Entry 6KZJ (X-ray diffraction, 1.50 A resolution); this record covers chains A and C of the 3 polymer chains in the assembly.

# Chain A
Name: Ankyrin-2
Organism: Homo sapiens
Reference sequence: Q01484 (ANK2_HUMAN); numbering as in UniProt (aligned over 1499-1570)
Amino-acid sequence (76 residues; row label = number of the first residue in the row):
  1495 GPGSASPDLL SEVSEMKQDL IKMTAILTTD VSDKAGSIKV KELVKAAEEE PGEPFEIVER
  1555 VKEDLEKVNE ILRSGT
Disordered / not traced: 1495-1499, 1526-1527
Construct notes: expression tag (1495-1498)
UniProt features mapped onto this chain:
  - modified residue: Ser1500 (Phosphoserine)

# Chain C
Name: Nuclear distribution protein nudE-like 1
Organism: Mus musculus
Reference sequence: Q9ERR1 (NDEL1_MOUSE); residues 235-281 here correspond to UniProt positions 238-284 (UniProt number = residue number + 3)
Amino-acid sequence (51 residues; row label = number of the first residue in the row):
   231 GPGSGFGTSP LTPSARISAL NIVGDLLRKV GALESKLAAC RNFAKDQASR K
Disordered / not traced: 231-234, 277-281
Construct notes: expression tag (231-234)
UniProt features mapped onto this chain:
  - region: Thr238 to Gln277 (Interaction with DISC1)
  - modified residue: Ser239 (Phosphoserine), Thr242 (Phosphothreonine)
  - lipidation: Cys270 (S-palmitoyl cysteine)
What the authors report for this chain:
  - mutagenesis - L256Q, L256Q/L263Q, L263Q: abolished localization to AIS

# Interface between chain A and chain C
Residue-residue contacts (47; chain A residue first):
  Leu1503(A) with Leu263(C), hydrophobic; Lys266(C)
  Glu1506(A) with Lys259(C), salt bridge
  Val1507(A) with Leu263(C), hydrophobic
  Glu1509(A) with Lys259(C), salt bridge
  Met1510(A) with Leu256(C); Lys259(C); Val260(C), hydrophobic; Leu263(C), hydrophobic
  Asp1513(A) with Ile252(C); Asp255(C); Leu256(C)
  Leu1514(A) with Leu256(C), hydrophobic
  Lys1516(A) with Ile252(C)
  Met1517(A) with Ala249(C); Ile252(C), hydrophobic; Leu256(C), hydrophobic
  Ile1520(A) with Leu241(C); Ala245(C); Ser248(C); Ile252(C), hydrophobic
  Leu1521(A) with Leu241(C), hydrophobic
  Pro1548(A) with Leu267(C)
  Phe1549(A) with Glu264(C); Leu267(C), hydrophobic; Ala268(C), hydrophobic
  Val1552(A) with Val260(C); Glu264(C); Leu267(C), hydrophobic
  Glu1553(A) with Glu264(C)
  Val1555(A) with Val260(C), hydrophobic
  Lys1556(A) with Val260(C); Glu264(C), salt bridge
  Leu1559(A) with Val253(C); Leu256(C), hydrophobic; Leu257(C), hydrophobic; Val260(C), hydrophobic
  Glu1560(A) with Leu257(C)
  Asn1563(A) with Val253(C); Leu257(C)
  Leu1566(A) with Arg246(C), hydrogen bond (backbone-side chain); Ala249(C); Leu250(C), hydrophobic
  Arg1567(A) with Arg246(C), hydrogen bond (backbone-side chain); Leu250(C)
  Ser1568(A) with Arg246(C)
  Gly1569(A) with Arg246(C)
Also at the interface, not in a pair above, chain A (27 interface residues in all): Thr1523, Val1562, Ile1565
Also at the interface, not in a pair above, chain C (19 interface residues in all): Thr238
Interface features reported in the paper:
  - residue pairs: Glu1506(A)-Lys259(C), Glu1509(A)-Lys259(C)
  - hot spots on chain C (mutagenesis) - L263Q: decreased co-localization with Ankyrin-2 (chain A)

# Overview
Chain A and chain C form an interface of 27 and 19 residues respectively, with 2 hydrogen bonds and 3 salt
bridges. Polar contacts include Glu1506(A)-Lys259(C), Glu1509(A)-Lys259(C) and Lys1556(A)-Glu264(C). The
authors report contacts between Glu1506(A) and Lys259(C) and Glu1509(A) and Lys259(C). From the paper: L256Q,
L256Q/L263Q and L263Q of chain C abolish localization to AIS; L263Q of chain C reduces co-localization with
Ankyrin-2 (chain A).
Here chain A is Ankyrin-2 (Homo sapiens) and chain C is Nuclear distribution protein nudE-like 1 (Mus
musculus). Entry 6KZJ (Crystal structure of Ankyrin B/NdeL1 complex) was determined by X-ray diffraction.
